8SZL - chains A and C of the 4 polymer chains in the assembly; structure by electron microscopy, 3.12 A resolution.

Chain A (and C):
Name: Glutaminase liver isoform, mitochondrial
From: Homo sapiens
Notes: EC 3.5.1.2; chain C of this document is another copy of the same molecule, construct and numbering; everything in this record applies to it too
UniProt: Q9UI32 (GLSL_HUMAN); numbering as in UniProt (aligned over 1-602)
Chain sequence (602 residues; each row starts with the number of its first residue):
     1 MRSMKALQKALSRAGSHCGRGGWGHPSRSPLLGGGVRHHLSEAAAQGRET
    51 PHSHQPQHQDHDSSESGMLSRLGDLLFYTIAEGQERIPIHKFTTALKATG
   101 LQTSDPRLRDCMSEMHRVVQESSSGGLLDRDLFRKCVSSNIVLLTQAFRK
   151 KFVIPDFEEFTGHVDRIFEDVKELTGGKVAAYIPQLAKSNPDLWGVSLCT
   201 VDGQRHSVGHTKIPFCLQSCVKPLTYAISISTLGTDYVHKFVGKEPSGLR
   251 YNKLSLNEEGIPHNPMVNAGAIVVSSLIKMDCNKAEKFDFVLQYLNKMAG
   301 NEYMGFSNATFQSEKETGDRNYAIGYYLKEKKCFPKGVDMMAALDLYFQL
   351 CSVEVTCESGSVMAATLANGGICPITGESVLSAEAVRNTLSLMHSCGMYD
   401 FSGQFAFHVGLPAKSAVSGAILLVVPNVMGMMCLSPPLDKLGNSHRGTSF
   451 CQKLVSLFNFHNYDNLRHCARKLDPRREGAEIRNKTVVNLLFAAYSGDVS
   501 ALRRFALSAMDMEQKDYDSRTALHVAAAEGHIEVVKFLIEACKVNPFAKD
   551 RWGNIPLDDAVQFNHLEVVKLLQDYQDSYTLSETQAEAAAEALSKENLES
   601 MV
Unresolved in the structure: 1-68, 174-191, 250-251, 577-602 (chain C: 1-68, 176-191, 250-251, 577-602)
From the paper describing this entry:
  - mutagenesis - N308A: decreased catalytic activity
  - catalytic residues: Ser219, Lys222 (proposed by the authors, not directly observed)

Interface between chain A and chain C:
Residue-residue contacts - 15 pairs, chain A then chain C:
  Leu254(A) - Leu254(C)  hydrophobic
  Asp319(A) - Tyr326(C)
  Asp319(A) - Glu330(C)
  Arg320(A) - Glu330(C)  salt bridge
  Tyr322(A) - Tyr326(C)  hydrophobic
  Ala323(A) - Ala323(C)
  Ala323(A) - Tyr326(C)  hydrophobic
  Tyr326(A) - Asp319(C)
  Tyr326(A) - Tyr322(C)  hydrophobic
  Tyr326(A) - Ala323(C)  hydrophobic
  Tyr326(A) - Tyr326(C)  hydrophobic
  Tyr327(A) - Leu254(C)  hydrophobic
  Tyr327(A) - Ala323(C)
  Lys329(A) - Asp319(C)
  Glu330(A) - Asp319(C)
Also at the interface, not in a pair above, chain C (9 interface residues in all): Arg320, Tyr327, Lys329

In short:
The chain A/chain C interface involves 9 residues from each chain, with 1 salt bridge. The salt-bridged pair
is Arg320(A)-Glu330(C). From the paper: catalytic residues Ser219(A) and Lys222(A); N308A of chain A reduces
catalytic activity.
Chain A and chain C are both Glutaminase liver isoform, mitochondrial (Homo sapiens); the structure, Human
liver-type glutaminase (Apo form), was determined by electron microscopy together with 8SZJ and 8T0Z from the
same study.
